5ET3 - chains A and B; structure by X-ray diffraction, 1.67 A resolution.

# Chain A (and B)
Protein: Fullerene Organizing Protein (C60Sol-COP-3)
Notes: chain B of this document is another copy of the same molecule, construct and numbering; everything in this record applies to it too
Sequence (30 residues; numbered 1 to 30; the number before each row is that of its first residue):
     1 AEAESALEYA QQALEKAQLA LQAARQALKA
Ligand contacts: buckminsterfullerene, buckyball (60C): E2, S5, A6, Y9
From the paper describing this entry:
  - binding site for buckminsterfullerene, buckyball: Y9
  - conformationally variable residues (side-chain flip): Y9

# Chain A / chain B interface
Residue-residue contacts (19):
  A3(A) - L28(B)  hydrophobic
  L7(A) - L21(B)  hydrophobic
  L7(A) - R25(B)
  L7(A) - L28(B)  hydrophobic
  E8(A) - R25(B)
  A10(A) - L21(B)  hydrophobic
  Q11(A) - Q18(B)  hydrogen bond (side chain-backbone)
  Q11(A) - L21(B)
  Q11(A) - Q22(B)  hydrogen bond
  Q11(A) - R25(B)
  Q18(A) - Q11(B)  hydrogen bond
  Q18(A) - Q18(B)  hydrogen bond
  L21(A) - Q11(B)
  L21(A) - L14(B)  hydrophobic
  Q22(A) - Q11(B)  hydrogen bond
  R25(A) - E8(B)
  L28(A) - E4(B)
  L28(A) - L7(B)  hydrophobic
  K29(A) - E4(B)
Interface residues without a listed pair, chain A (16 interface residues in all): E4, L14, E15, A17, A24
Interface residues without a listed pair, chain B (15 interface residues in all): A3, A10, E15, A17, A24

# Summary
16 residues of chain A and 15 residues of chain B are in contact; the contacts include 5 hydrogen bonds. Polar
contacts include Q11(A)-Q18(B), Q11(A)-Q22(B) and Q18(A)-Q18(B). Chain A binds buckminsterfullerene,
buckyball. The paper reports a binding site for buckminsterfullerene, buckyball at Y9(A); conformational
variability at Y9(A).
Chain A and chain B are both Fullerene Organizing Protein (C60Sol-COP-3); the structure, Crystal Structure of
De novo Designed Fullerene organizing peptide, was determined by X-ray diffraction together with 5HKN and 5HKR
from the same study.
